PDB entry 7S2T | electron microscopy, 3.45 A resolution | chains C and B of the 6 polymer chains in the assembly

Chain C (and B):
Molecule: EncA
Organism: Myxococcus xanthus
Notes: chain B of this document is another copy of the same molecule, construct and numbering; everything in this record applies to it too
Reference sequence: Q1D6H4 (Q1D6H4_MYXXD); residues -7 to 286 here correspond to UniProt positions 1-294 (UniProt number = residue number + 8)
Sequence (301 residues; each row starts with the number of its first residue; numbers below 1 keep their minus sign (Met-14 is residue -14)):
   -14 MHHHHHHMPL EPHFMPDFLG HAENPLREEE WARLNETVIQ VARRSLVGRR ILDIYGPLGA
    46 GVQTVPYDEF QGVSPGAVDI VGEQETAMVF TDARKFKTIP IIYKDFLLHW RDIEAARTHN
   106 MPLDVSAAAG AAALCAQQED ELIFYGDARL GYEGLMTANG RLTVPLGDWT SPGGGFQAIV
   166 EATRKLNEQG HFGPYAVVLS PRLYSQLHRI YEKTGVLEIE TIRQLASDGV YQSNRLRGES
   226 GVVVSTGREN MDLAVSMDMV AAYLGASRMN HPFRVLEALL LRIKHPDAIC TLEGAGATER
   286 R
Unresolved in the structure: -14 to 7, 278-286
Differences from the reference sequence: initiating methionine (-14); expression tag (-13 to -8)

How chain C and chain B interact:
Residue-residue contacts (7; chain C residue first):
  Gln48(C) - Arg79(B)
  Gln48(C) - Phe81(B)
  Thr49(C) - Thr49(B)
  Thr49(C) - Phe81(B)
  Arg79(C) - Gln48(B)
  Phe81(C) - Gln48(B)
  Phe81(C) - Thr83(B)
Interface residues without a listed pair, chain C (5 interface residues in all): Thr83

Overview:
The chain C/chain B interface involves 5 residues from each chain.
Both chains are EncA (Myxococcus xanthus). Entry 7S2T (M. xanthus encapsulin EncA bound to EncB targeting
peptide) was determined by electron microscopy, deposited together with 7S4Q.
